3SKH - chain A; structure by X-ray diffraction, 2.50 A resolution.

[Chain A]
Molecule: Hcv NS5B rna_dependent RNA polymerase
Source organism: Hepatitis C virus isolate HC-J4
Notes: EC 2.7.7.48
UniProtKB: O92972 (POLG_HCVJ4); residues 1-570 here correspond to UniProt positions 2420-2989 (UniProt number = residue number + 2419)
Amino-acid sequence (576 residues; numbered 1 to 576; the number before each row is that of its first residue):
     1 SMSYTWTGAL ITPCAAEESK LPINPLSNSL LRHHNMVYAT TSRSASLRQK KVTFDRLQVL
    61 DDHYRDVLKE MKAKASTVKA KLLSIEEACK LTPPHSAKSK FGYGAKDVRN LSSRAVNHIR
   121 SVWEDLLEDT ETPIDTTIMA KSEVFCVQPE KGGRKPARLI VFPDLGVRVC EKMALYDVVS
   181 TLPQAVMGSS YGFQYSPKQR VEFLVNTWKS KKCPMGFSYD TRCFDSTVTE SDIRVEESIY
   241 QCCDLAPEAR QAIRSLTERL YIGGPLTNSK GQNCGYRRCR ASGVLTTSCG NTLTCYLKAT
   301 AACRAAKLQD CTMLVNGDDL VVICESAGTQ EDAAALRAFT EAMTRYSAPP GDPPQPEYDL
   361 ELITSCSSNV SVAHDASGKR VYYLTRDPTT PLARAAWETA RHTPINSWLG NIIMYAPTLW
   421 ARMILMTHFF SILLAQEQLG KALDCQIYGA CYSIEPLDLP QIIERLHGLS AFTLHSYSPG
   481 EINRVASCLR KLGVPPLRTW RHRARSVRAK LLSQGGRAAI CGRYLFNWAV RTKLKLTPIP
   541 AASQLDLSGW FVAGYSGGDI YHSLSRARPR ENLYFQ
Unresolved in the structure: 149-153, 564-576
Sequence notes: conflict G440 (Glu2859 in O92972), I520 (Thr2939 in O92972); expression tag (571-576)
Small-molecule neighbours: 058 (1-benzyl-5-chloro-3-(2-fluorophenyl)-1H-indole-2-carboxylic acid): F193, P197, R200, N316, D319, C366, S367, S368, L384, G410, N411, M414, Y415, Q446, I447, Y448, G449
Swiss-Prot annotation at these positions:
  - binding site (Mg(2+)): D220, D318, D319
  - modified residue (Phosphoserine): S29, S42

[In short]
Ligands of chain A: compound 058. From UniProt: 3 Mg2+-binding residues.
Chain A is Hcv NS5B rna_dependent RNA polymerase (Hepatitis C virus isolate HC-J4); the structure, I. Novel
HCV NS5B Polymerase Inhibitors: Discovery of Indole 2- Carboxylic Acids with C3-Heterocycles, was determined
by X-ray diffraction (same publication as 3SKA and 3SKE).
